Entry 7B5Y (electron microscopy, 7.10 A resolution (low resolution: residue-level contacts below are approximate; hydrogen-bond / salt-bridge calls are withheld)); this record covers chains A and F of the 6 polymer chains in the assembly.

== Chain A ==
Name: GntR family transcriptional regulator
Source organism: Streptococcus agalactiae
UniProt: K0JNC6 (K0JNC6_STRAG); residues 1-213 here = UniProt positions 1-213
Sequence (215 residues; numbered -1 to 213; the number before each row is that of its first residue; numbers below 1 keep their minus sign (Gly-1 is residue -1)):
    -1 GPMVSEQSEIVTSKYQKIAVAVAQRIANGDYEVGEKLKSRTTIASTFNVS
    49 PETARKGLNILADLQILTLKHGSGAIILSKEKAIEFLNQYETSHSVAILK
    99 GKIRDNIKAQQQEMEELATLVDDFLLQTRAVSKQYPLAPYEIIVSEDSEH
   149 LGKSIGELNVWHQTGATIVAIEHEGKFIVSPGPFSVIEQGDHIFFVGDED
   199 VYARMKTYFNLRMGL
Not modelled in the structure: -1 to 6, 213
Construct notes: expression tag (-1 to 0)
Residues lining bound ligands: 2BA ((2R,3R,3aS,5R,7aR,9R,10R,10aS,12R,14aR)-2,9-bis(6-amino-9H-purin-9-yl)octahydro-2H,7H-difuro[3,2-d:3',2'-j][1,3,7,9,2,8 ]tetraoxadiphosphacyclododecine-3,5,10,12-tetrol 5,12-dioxide): Ile153, Gly154, Asn157, Val158, Trp159, His160, Ala164, Thr165, Ile166, Pro179, Gly180, Pro181
From the paper describing this entry:
  - mutagenesis - W159A: increased binding to target DNA

== Chain F ==
Molecule: BusR binding site in the busAB promotor. strand2
Sequence (46 nucleotides; each row starts with the number of its first residue):
     1 CCGAAAAGTGACTACCCTTTTACGATACTTTAACGTCACTTTACCG

== How chain A and chain F interact ==
Pairs across the interface (13; chain A residue first):
  Lys36(A) with DG10(F)
  Ser37(A) with DG10(F)
  Arg38(A) with DG10(F)
  Arg53(A) with DT13(F)
  Leu67(A) with DA11(F)
  Lys68(A) with DG10(F); DA11(F)
  His69(A) with DG10(F); DA11(F)
  Gly70(A) with DG10(F)
  Ser71(A) with DG10(F); DA11(F)
  Gly72(A) with DG10(F)
Interface residues without a listed pair, chain F (5 interface residues in all): DT9, DC12

== Summary ==
Chain A and chain F form an interface of 10 and 5 residues respectively. Bound to chain A: compound 2BA. From
the paper: W159A of chain A increases binding to target DNA.
Chain A is GntR family transcriptional regulator (Streptococcus agalactiae) and chain F is BusR binding site
in the busAB promotor. strand2; the structure, S. agalactiae BusR in complex with its busAB-promotor DNA, was
determined by electron microscopy, deposited together with 7B5T, 7B5U, 7B5W and 7OZ3.
